Entry 6HW8 (X-ray diffraction, 2.80 A resolution); this record covers chains K and W of the 28 polymer chains in the assembly.

== Chain K ==
Protein: Proteasome subunit beta type-5
From: Saccharomyces cerevisiae (strain ATCC 204508 / S288c)
Notes: EC 3.4.25.1
UniProtKB: P30656 (PSB5_YEAST); residues 1-212 here correspond to UniProt positions 76-287 (UniProt number = residue number + 75)
Amino-acid sequence (212 residues; each row starts with the number of its first residue):
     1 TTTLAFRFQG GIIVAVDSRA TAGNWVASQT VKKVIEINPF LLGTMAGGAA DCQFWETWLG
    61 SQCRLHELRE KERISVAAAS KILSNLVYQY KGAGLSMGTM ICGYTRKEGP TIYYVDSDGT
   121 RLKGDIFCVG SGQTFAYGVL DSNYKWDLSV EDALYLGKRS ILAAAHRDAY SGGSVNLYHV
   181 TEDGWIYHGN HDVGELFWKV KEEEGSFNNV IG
Covalent attachments: compound GT8 linked to T1
Metal / ion sites: Mg2+: A165, D168, S171 (shared with D204(W) of chain W)
Residues lining bound ligands: GT8 ((2S)-N-[(3S,4R)-1-cyclohexyl-5-methyl-4,5-bis(oxidanyl)hexan-3-yl]-3-(4-methoxyphenyl)-2-[[(2S)-2-(2-morpholin-4-ylethanoylamino)propanoyl]amino]propanamide): R19, A20, T21, V31, K32, K33, M45, A46, G47, G48, A49, C52, Q53, G94, S96, S131, Y170, S171

== Chain W ==
Protein: Proteasome subunit beta type-3
From: Saccharomyces cerevisiae (strain ATCC 204508 / S288c)
Notes: EC 3.4.25.1
UniProtKB: P25451 (PSB3_YEAST); residues 0-204 here correspond to UniProt positions 1-205 (UniProt number = residue number + 1)
Amino-acid sequence (205 residues; row label = number of the first residue in the row; numbering starts at 0):
     0 MSDPSSINGG IVVAMTGKDC VAIACDLRLG SQSLGVSNKF EKIFHYGHVF LGITGLATDV
    60 TTLNEMFRYK TNLYKLKEER AIEPETFTQL VSSSLYERRF GPYFVGPVVA GINSKSGKPF
   120 IAGFDLIGCI DEAKDFIVSG TASDQLFGMC ESLYEPNLEP EDLFETISQA LLNAADRDAL
   180 SGWGAVVYII KKDEVVKRYL KMRQD
Not modelled in the structure: 0
Metal / ion sites: Mg2+: D204 (shared with A165(K), D168(K), S171(K) of chain K)
Residues lining bound ligands: GT8 ((2S)-N-[(3S,4R)-1-cyclohexyl-5-methyl-4,5-bis(oxidanyl)hexan-3-yl]-3-(4-methoxyphenyl)-2-[[(2S)-2-(2-morpholin-4-ylethanoylamino)propanoyl]amino]propanamide): D124, L125, I126, C128

== Chain K / chain W interface ==
Residue-residue contacts (47; chain K residue first):
  R19(K) with D204(W), salt bridge
  N24(K) with D177(W); A178(W), hydrogen bond (backbone-backbone); L179(W)
  W25(K) with Q144(W); R176(W)
  V26(K) with D175(W); R176(W), hydrogen bond (backbone-side chain); D177(W); A178(W)
  A27(K) with R176(W), hydrogen bond (backbone-side chain)
  S28(K) with R176(W)
  Q29(K) with D175(W); R202(W); D204(W)
  F135(K) with L33(W), hydrophobic
  A165(K) with D204(W)
  H166(K) with N37(W); W182(W), hydrogen bond (backbone-side chain); Q203(W), hydrogen bond (side chain-backbone)
  R167(K) with S32(W); G34(W), hydrogen bond (side chain-backbone); V35(W), hydrogen bond (side chain-backbone); W182(W)
  D168(K) with S32(W)
  A169(K) with R27(W); S32(W), hydrogen bond (backbone-backbone); A178(W)
  Y170(K) with S32(W); A178(W), hydrophobic
  S171(K) with D204(W)
  G172(K) with D204(W)
  G173(K) with R202(W), hydrogen bond (backbone-side chain); D204(W), hydrogen bond (backbone-side chain)
  D192(K) with R202(W), salt bridge
  G194(K) with R202(W)
  F197(K) with Q203(W)
  W198(K) with K200(W); M201(W); Q203(W)
  N209(K) with N37(W), hydrogen bond (backbone-side chain); K38(W), hydrogen bond (backbone-side chain)
  V210(K) with N37(W); Q203(W)
  I211(K) with L26(W), hydrophobic; K38(W); Y198(W), hydrophobic
Interface residues without a listed pair, chain K (25 interface residues in all): V193
Interface residues without a listed pair, chain W (22 interface residues in all): Q31

== Summary ==
The interface between chain K and chain W involves 25 residues on one side and 22 on the other; the contacts
include 12 hydrogen bonds and 2 salt bridges. Polar contacts include R19(K)-D204(W), D192(K)-R202(W) and
V26(K)-R176(W). Bound to chain W: compound GT8.
Here chain K is Proteasome subunit beta type-5 and chain W is Proteasome subunit beta type-3, both from
Saccharomyces cerevisiae (strain ATCC 204508 / S288c). Entry 6HW8 (Yeast 20S proteasome in complex with 39)
was determined by X-ray diffraction, deposited together with 6HTB, 6HTC, 6HTD, 6HTP, 6HTR, 6HUB and 30 further
entries.
